4OBG - chains A and E of the 3 polymer chains in the assembly; structure by X-ray diffraction, 1.78 A resolution.

== Chain A ==
Molecule: HIV-1 Protease
Source organism: Human immunodeficiency virus type 1
Notes: EC 3.4.23.16
UniProt: P03369 (POL_HV1A2); residues 1-99 here correspond to UniProt positions 491-589 (UniProt number = residue number + 490)
Amino-acid sequence (99 residues; each row starts with the number of its first residue):
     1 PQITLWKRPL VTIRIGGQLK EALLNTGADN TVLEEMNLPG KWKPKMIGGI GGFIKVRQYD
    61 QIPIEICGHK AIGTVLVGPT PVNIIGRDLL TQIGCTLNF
Differences from the reference sequence: engineered mutation Lys7 (Gln497 in P03369), Asn25 (Asp515 in P03369), Asn30 (Asp520 in P03369), Ile64 (Val554 in P03369), Asp88 (Asn578 in P03369)
Swiss-Prot annotation at these positions:
  - region (Dimerization of protease): Pro1 to Leu5, Gly49 to Lys55
  - site: Phe99 (Cleavage)
From the paper describing this entry:
  - mutagenesis - D25N: abolished catalytic activity (citing earlier work)
  - mutagenesis - D30N: decreased binding to NFV (citing earlier work)
  - conformationally variable residues (loop rearrangement): Glu35 to Lys43
  - mutagenesis - D30N/N88D: decreased binding to p1-p6 peptide (chain E)

== Chain E ==
Molecule: p1-p6 peptide
UniProt: P03349 (GAG_HV1A2); residues 1-10 here correspond to UniProt positions 446-455 (UniProt number = residue number + 445)
Amino-acid sequence (10 residues; each row starts with the number of its first residue):
     1 RPGNFLQSRP
Swiss-Prot annotation at these positions:
  - site: Phe5, Leu6 (Cleavage)

== How chain A and chain E interact ==
Contacting residue pairs - 19 pairs, chain A then chain E:
  Arg8(A) - Ser8(E)
  Leu23(A) - Leu6(E)  hydrophobic
  Asn25(A) - Asn4(E)
  Asn25(A) - Leu6(E)
  Gly27(A) - Gly3(E)
  Gly27(A) - Asn4(E)
  Gly27(A) - Phe5(E)  hydrogen bond (backbone-backbone)
  Ala28(A) - Gly3(E)
  Ala28(A) - Asn4(E)
  Asp29(A) - Gly3(E)  hydrogen bond (backbone-backbone)
  Val32(A) - Asn4(E)
  Gly48(A) - Pro2(E)
  Gly48(A) - Gly3(E)  hydrogen bond (backbone-backbone)
  Gly48(A) - Asn4(E)  hydrogen bond (backbone-backbone)
  Gly49(A) - Pro2(E)
  Gly49(A) - Asn4(E)
  Val82(A) - Leu6(E)  hydrophobic
  Ile84(A) - Asn4(E)
  Ile84(A) - Leu6(E)  hydrophobic
Other interface residues (no listed pair), chain A (15 interface residues in all): Ile47, Ile50, Phe53, Pro81
Other interface residues (no listed pair), chain E (8 interface residues in all): Gln7, Arg9
The authors on this interface:
  - interface residues, chain A: Gly27(A), Gly48(A)

== In short ==
The interface between chain A and chain E involves 15 residues on one side and 8 on the other, with 4 hydrogen
bonds. Backbone hydrogen bonds pair Gly27(A)-Phe5(E), Asp29(A)-Gly3(E) and Gly48(A)-Gly3(E). The paper reports
that D25N of chain A abolishes catalytic activity; interface residues Gly27(A) and Gly48(A); 3 substitutions
were tested in all.
Chain A is HIV-1 Protease (Human immunodeficiency virus type 1) and chain E is p1-p6 peptide; the structure,
Crystal Structure of Nelfinavir-Resistant, Inactive HIV-1 Protease (D30N/N88D) in Complex with the p1-p6
substrate, was determined by X-ray diffraction, deposited together with 4OBD, 4OBF, 4OBH, 4OBJ and 4OBK.
